Entry 5O3L (electron microscopy, 3.40 A resolution); this record covers chains A and C of the 10 polymer chains in the assembly.

== Chain A (and C) ==
Protein: Microtubule-associated protein tau
From: Homo sapiens
Notes: chain C of this document is another copy of the same molecule, construct and numbering; everything in this record applies to it too
Reference sequence: P10636 (TAU_HUMAN); residues 306-378 here correspond to UniProt positions 623-695 (UniProt number = residue number + 317)
Amino-acid sequence (73 residues; numbered 306 to 378; the number before each row is that of its first residue):
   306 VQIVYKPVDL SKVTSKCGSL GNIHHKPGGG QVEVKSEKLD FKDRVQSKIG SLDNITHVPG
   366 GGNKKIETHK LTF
Swiss-Prot annotation at these positions:
  - site (Not glycated): Lys311, Lys317, Lys321, Lys331, Lys340, Lys343, Lys370, Lys375
  - modified residue: Lys311 (N6,N6-dimethyllysine), Lys317 (N6-acetyllysine), Lys321 (N6-acetyllysine), Ser324 (Phosphoserine), Lys331 (N6-acetyllysine), Lys343 (N6-acetyllysine), Lys347 (N6-acetyllysine), Arg349 (Omega-N-methylarginine), Ser352 (Phosphoserine), Ser356 (Phosphoserine), Lys369 (N6-acetyllysine)
  - glycosylation (N-linked (Glc) (glycation) lysine): Lys347, Lys353, Lys369
  - cross-link (Glycyl lysine isopeptide (Lys-Gly)): Lys311 (interchain with G-Cter in ubiquitin), Lys317 (interchain with G-Cter in ubiquitin), Lys321 (interchain with G-Cter in ubiquitin), Lys331 (interchain with G-Cter in ubiquitin), Lys343 (interchain with G-Cter in ubiquitin), Lys347 (interchain with G-Cter in ubiquitin), Lys353 (interchain with G-Cter in ubiquitin), Lys369 (interchain with G-Cter in ubiquitin), Lys375 (interchain with G-Cter in ubiquitin)
Reported in the primary citation:
  - contacts within the chain: Val306-Leu376 (hydrophobic contact)
  - post-translational modification sites: Ser356 (proposed by the authors, not directly observed)
  - self-association interface (contacts with another copy of this molecule); pairs are residue here / residue on that copy: Lys331-Gln336 (backbone contact), Pro332, Gly333

== Chain A / chain C interface ==
Contacting residue pairs (156; chain A residue first):
  Val306(A) - Val306(C)
  Val306(A) - Gln307(C)  hydrogen bond (backbone-backbone)
  Gln307(A) - Gln307(C)
  Ile308(A) - Gln307(C)  hydrogen bond (backbone-backbone)
  Ile308(A) - Val309(C)  hydrogen bond (backbone-backbone)
  Val309(A) - Val309(C)  hydrophobic
  Tyr310(A) - Val309(C)
  Tyr310(A) - Tyr310(C)  hydrophobic
  Tyr310(A) - Lys311(C)  hydrogen bond (backbone-backbone)
  Tyr310(A) - Pro312(C)  hydrophobic
  Lys311(A) - Lys311(C)
  Pro312(A) - Lys311(C)
  Pro312(A) - Pro312(C)  hydrophobic
  Pro312(A) - Val313(C)  hydrogen bond (backbone-backbone)
  Val313(A) - Val313(C)
  Asp314(A) - Val313(C)
  Asp314(A) - Asp314(C)
  Asp314(A) - Leu315(C)  hydrogen bond (backbone-backbone)
  Leu315(A) - Leu315(C)
  Ser316(A) - Leu315(C)  hydrogen bond (backbone-backbone)
  Ser316(A) - Ser316(C)  hydrogen bond (backbone-side chain)
  Ser316(A) - Lys317(C)  hydrogen bond (backbone-backbone)
  Lys317(A) - Lys317(C)
  Val318(A) - Lys317(C)  hydrogen bond (backbone-backbone)
  Val318(A) - Val318(C)
  Val318(A) - Thr319(C)  hydrogen bond (backbone-backbone)
  Thr319(A) - Thr319(C)
  Ser320(A) - Thr319(C)  hydrogen bond (backbone-backbone)
  Ser320(A) - Ser320(C)
  Ser320(A) - Lys321(C)  hydrogen bond (backbone-backbone)
  Lys321(A) - Lys321(C)
  Cys322(A) - Lys321(C)  hydrogen bond (backbone-backbone)
  Cys322(A) - Cys322(C)
  Cys322(A) - Gly323(C)  hydrogen bond (backbone-backbone)
  Gly323(A) - Gly323(C)  hydrogen bond (backbone-backbone)
  Gly323(A) - Ser324(C)  hydrogen bond (backbone-backbone)
  Ser324(A) - Ser324(C)
  Leu325(A) - Ser324(C)  hydrogen bond (backbone-backbone)
  Leu325(A) - Leu325(C)  hydrophobic
  Gly326(A) - Leu325(C)  hydrogen bond (backbone-backbone)
  Gly326(A) - Gly326(C)
  Gly326(A) - Asn327(C)  hydrogen bond (backbone-backbone)
  Asn327(A) - Asn327(C)  hydrogen bond (backbone-side chain)
  Ile328(A) - Asn327(C)
  Ile328(A) - Ile328(C)
  Ile328(A) - His329(C)  hydrogen bond (backbone-backbone)
  His329(A) - His329(C)
  His330(A) - His329(C)  hydrogen bond (backbone-backbone)
  His330(A) - His330(C)
  His330(A) - Lys331(C)  hydrogen bond (backbone-backbone)
  Lys331(A) - Lys331(C)
  Pro332(A) - Lys331(C)
  Pro332(A) - Pro332(C)
  Pro332(A) - Gly333(C)  hydrogen bond (backbone-backbone)
  Gly333(A) - Gly333(C)
  Gly334(A) - Gly333(C)  hydrogen bond (backbone-backbone)
  Gly334(A) - Gly335(C)
  Gly335(A) - Gly335(C)
  Gly335(A) - Gln336(C)  hydrogen bond (backbone-backbone)
  Gln336(A) - Gln336(C)
  Val337(A) - Gln336(C)  hydrogen bond (backbone-backbone)
  Val337(A) - Val337(C)
  Val337(A) - Glu338(C)  hydrogen bond (backbone-backbone)
  Glu338(A) - Glu338(C)
  Val339(A) - Glu338(C)  hydrogen bond (backbone-backbone)
  Val339(A) - Val339(C)
  Val339(A) - Lys340(C)  hydrogen bond (backbone-backbone)
  Lys340(A) - Lys340(C)
  Ser341(A) - Lys340(C)  hydrogen bond (backbone-backbone)
  Ser341(A) - Ser341(C)
  Glu342(A) - Glu342(C)  hydrogen bond (backbone-backbone)
  Glu342(A) - Lys343(C)  hydrogen bond (backbone-backbone)
  Lys343(A) - Lys343(C)
  Lys343(A) - Leu344(C)
  Leu344(A) - Lys343(C)
  Leu344(A) - Leu344(C)
  Leu344(A) - Asp345(C)  hydrogen bond (backbone-backbone)
  Asp345(A) - Asp345(C)
  Phe346(A) - Asp345(C)  hydrogen bond (backbone-backbone)
  Phe346(A) - Phe346(C)  hydrophobic
  Phe346(A) - Lys347(C)
  Lys347(A) - Lys347(C)
  Asp348(A) - Lys347(C)  hydrogen bond (backbone-backbone)
  Asp348(A) - Asp348(C)  hydrogen bond (backbone-backbone)
  Asp348(A) - Arg349(C)  salt bridge
  Arg349(A) - Asp348(C)  hydrogen bond (backbone-backbone)
  Arg349(A) - Arg349(C)  hydrogen bond (backbone-backbone)
  Val350(A) - Arg349(C)  hydrogen bond (backbone-backbone)
  Val350(A) - Val350(C)
  Val350(A) - Gln351(C)  hydrogen bond (backbone-backbone)
  Gln351(A) - Gln351(C)  hydrogen bond
  Ser352(A) - Gln351(C)  hydrogen bond (backbone-backbone)
  Ser352(A) - Ser352(C)
  Ser352(A) - Lys353(C)
  Lys353(A) - Lys353(C)
  Ile354(A) - Val339(C)
  Ile354(A) - Lys353(C)  hydrogen bond (backbone-backbone)
  Ile354(A) - Ile354(C)  hydrophobic
  Ile354(A) - Gly355(C)  hydrogen bond (backbone-backbone)
  Gly355(A) - Gly355(C)  hydrogen bond (backbone-backbone)
  Gly355(A) - Ser356(C)  hydrogen bond (backbone-backbone)
  Ser356(A) - Ser356(C)
  Leu357(A) - Gly335(C)
  Leu357(A) - Ser356(C)  hydrogen bond (backbone-backbone)
  Leu357(A) - Leu357(C)
  Leu357(A) - Asp358(C)
  Asp358(A) - Asp358(C)
  Asp358(A) - Asn359(C)
  Asn359(A) - Asp358(C)
  Asn359(A) - Asn359(C)  hydrogen bond (backbone-side chain)
  Asn359(A) - Ile360(C)  hydrogen bond (backbone-backbone)
  Ile360(A) - Ile360(C)
  Thr361(A) - His330(C)  hydrogen bond
  Thr361(A) - Ile360(C)  hydrogen bond (backbone-backbone)
  Thr361(A) - Thr361(C)
  Thr361(A) - His362(C)  hydrogen bond (backbone-backbone)
  His362(A) - His362(C)  hydrogen bond
  Val363(A) - His362(C)
  Val363(A) - Val363(C)
  Val363(A) - Pro364(C)
  Pro364(A) - Pro364(C)
  Gly365(A) - Leu325(C)
  Gly365(A) - Pro364(C)  hydrogen bond (backbone-backbone)
  Gly365(A) - Gly365(C)
  Gly365(A) - Gly366(C)  hydrogen bond (backbone-backbone)
  Gly365(A) - Gly367(C)
  Gly366(A) - Ser320(C)
  Gly366(A) - Gly366(C)
  Gly366(A) - Gly367(C)  hydrogen bond (backbone-backbone)
  Gly367(A) - Gly367(C)  hydrogen bond (backbone-backbone)
  Gly367(A) - Asn368(C)
  Asn368(A) - Thr319(C)
  Asn368(A) - Gly367(C)  hydrogen bond (backbone-backbone)
  Asn368(A) - Asn368(C)  hydrogen bond (backbone-side chain)
  Asn368(A) - Lys369(C)  hydrogen bond (backbone-backbone)
  Lys369(A) - Lys369(C)
  Lys370(A) - Leu315(C)
  Lys370(A) - Ser316(C)
  Lys370(A) - Lys369(C)  hydrogen bond (backbone-backbone)
  Lys370(A) - Lys370(C)
  Lys370(A) - Ile371(C)  hydrogen bond (backbone-backbone)
  Ile371(A) - Ile371(C)
  Glu372(A) - Ile371(C)  hydrogen bond (backbone-backbone)
  Glu372(A) - Glu372(C)
  Glu372(A) - Thr373(C)  hydrogen bond (backbone-backbone)
  Thr373(A) - Thr373(C)
  His374(A) - Thr373(C)  hydrogen bond (backbone-backbone)
  His374(A) - His374(C)  hydrogen bond
  His374(A) - Lys375(C)  hydrogen bond (backbone-backbone)
  Lys375(A) - Lys375(C)
  Leu376(A) - Lys375(C)
  Leu376(A) - Leu376(C)
  Leu376(A) - Thr377(C)  hydrogen bond (backbone-backbone)
  Thr377(A) - Thr377(C)
  Phe378(A) - Thr377(C)  hydrogen bond (backbone-backbone)
  Phe378(A) - Phe378(C)  hydrophobic
Interface residues without a listed pair, chain C (73 interface residues in all): Ile308, Gly334

== Summary ==
The chain A/chain C interface involves 73 residues from each chain, with 71 hydrogen bonds and 1 salt bridge.
Among the polar pairs are Asp348(A)-Arg349(C), Ser316(A)-Ser316(C) and Asn327(A)-Asn327(C). The paper reports
a modification site at Ser356(A); a self-association interface involving Lys331(A), Pro332(A) and Gly333(A)
among others.
Chain A and chain C are both Microtubule-associated protein tau (Homo sapiens); the structure, Paired helical
filament in Alzheimer's disease brain, was determined by electron microscopy (same publication as 5O3O and
5O3T).
